PDB entry 7NSB | electron microscopy, 3.70 A resolution | chains a and h of the 4 polymer chains in the assembly

Chain a:
Molecule: Vacuolar import and degradation protein 30
Organism: Saccharomyces cerevisiae (strain ATCC 204508 / S288c)
Reference sequence: P53076 (VID30_YEAST); residue numbers follow UniProt; this construct covers 1-958
Amino-acid sequence (958 residues; row label = number of the first residue in the row):
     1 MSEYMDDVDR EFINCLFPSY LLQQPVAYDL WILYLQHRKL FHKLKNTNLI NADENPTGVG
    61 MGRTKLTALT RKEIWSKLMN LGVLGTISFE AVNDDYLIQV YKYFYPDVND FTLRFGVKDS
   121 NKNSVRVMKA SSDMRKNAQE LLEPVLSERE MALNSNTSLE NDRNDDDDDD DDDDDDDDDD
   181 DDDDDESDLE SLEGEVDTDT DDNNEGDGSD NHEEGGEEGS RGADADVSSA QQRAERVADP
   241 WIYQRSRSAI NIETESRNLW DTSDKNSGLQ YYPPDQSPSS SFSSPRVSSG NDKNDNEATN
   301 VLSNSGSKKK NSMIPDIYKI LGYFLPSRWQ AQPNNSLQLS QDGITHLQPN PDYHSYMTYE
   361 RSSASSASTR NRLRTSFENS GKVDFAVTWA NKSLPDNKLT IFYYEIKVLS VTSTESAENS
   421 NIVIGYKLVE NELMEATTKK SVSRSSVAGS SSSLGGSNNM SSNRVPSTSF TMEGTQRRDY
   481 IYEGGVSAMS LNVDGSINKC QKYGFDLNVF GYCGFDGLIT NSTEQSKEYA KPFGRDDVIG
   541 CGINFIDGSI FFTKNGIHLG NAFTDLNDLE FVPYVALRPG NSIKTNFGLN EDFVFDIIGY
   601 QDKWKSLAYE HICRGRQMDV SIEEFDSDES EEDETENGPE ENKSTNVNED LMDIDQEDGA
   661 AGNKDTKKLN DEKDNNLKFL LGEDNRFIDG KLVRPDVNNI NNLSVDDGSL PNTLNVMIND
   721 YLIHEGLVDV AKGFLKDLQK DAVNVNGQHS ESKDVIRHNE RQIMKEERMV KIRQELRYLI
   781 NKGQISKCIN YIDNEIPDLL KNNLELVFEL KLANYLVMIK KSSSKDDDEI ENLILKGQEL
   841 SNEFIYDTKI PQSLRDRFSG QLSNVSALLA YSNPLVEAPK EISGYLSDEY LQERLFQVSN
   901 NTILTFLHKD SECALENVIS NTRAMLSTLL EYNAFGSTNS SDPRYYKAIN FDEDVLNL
Disordered / not traced: 1-4, 52-64, 116-310, 354-385, 413-418, 433-495, 523-527, 615-676, 745-750, 824-827

Chain h:
Molecule: Glucose-induced degradation protein 8
Organism: Saccharomyces cerevisiae (strain ATCC 204508 / S288c)
Reference sequence: P40208 (GID8_YEAST); residue numbers follow UniProt; this construct covers 1-455
Amino-acid sequence (493 residues; numbered 1 to 493; the number before each row is that of its first residue):
     1 MTISTLSNET TKSGSCSGQG KNGGKDFTYG KKCFTKEEWK EQVAKYSAMG ELYANKTIHY
    61 PLKIQPNSSG GSQDEGFATI QTTPIEPTLP RLLLNYFVSM AYEDSSIRMA KELGFIRNNK
   121 DIAVFNDLYK IKERFHIKHL IKLGRINEAM EEINSIFGLE VLEETFNATG SYTGRTDRQQ
   181 QQQQQQFDID GDLHFKLLLL NLIEMIRSHH QQENITKDSN DFILNLIQYS QNKLAIKASS
   241 SVKKMQELEL AMTLLLFPLS DSADSGSIKL PKSLQNLYSI SLRSKIADLV NEKLLKFIHP
   301 RIQFEISNNN SKFPDLLNSD KKIITQNFTV YNNNLVNGSN GTKITHISSD QPINEKMSSN
   361 EVTAAANSVW LNQRDGNVGT GSAATTFHNL ENKNYWNQTS ELLSSSNGKE KGLEFNNYYS
   421 SEFPYEPRLT QIMKLWCWCE NQLHHNQIGV PRVENSDENL YFQSGWSHPQ FEKGGGSGGG
   481 SGGSAWSHPQ FEK
Disordered / not traced: 1-28, 68-75, 153-192, 210-222, 251-272, 319-415, 456-493
Construct notes: expression tag (456-493)

How chain a and chain h interact:
Pairs across the interface - 121 pairs, chain a then chain h:
  Met5(a) - Tyr53(h)
  Asp6(a) - Tyr53(h)  hydrogen bond (backbone-side chain)
  Asp9(a) - Tyr53(h)  hydrogen bond
  Tyr28(a) - Lys45(h)
  Tyr28(a) - Tyr46(h)  hydrogen bond (side chain-backbone)
  Tyr28(a) - Ser47(h)  hydrogen bond
  Arg38(a) - Ala54(h)
  Ser606(a) - Asn417(h)
  Ser606(a) - Tyr418(h)
  Ser606(a) - Tyr419(h)
  Tyr609(a) - Tyr418(h)
  Tyr609(a) - Tyr419(h)  hydrophobic
  Glu610(a) - Tyr418(h)
  Ile612(a) - Trp438(h)  hydrophobic
  Cys613(a) - Tyr418(h)  hydrogen bond (backbone-side chain)
  Cys613(a) - Gln431(h)
  Leu680(a) - Asn455(h)
  Leu681(a) - Asn455(h)
  Gly682(a) - Val453(h)
  Gly682(a) - Glu454(h)
  Asp684(a) - Arg452(h)
  Arg686(a) - Val450(h)  hydrogen bond (side chain-backbone)
  Leu692(a) - Tyr29(h)
  Leu692(a) - Phe34(h)
  Arg694(a) - Tyr29(h)
  Asn698(a) - His445(h)
  Asn699(a) - Asn441(h)
  Ile700(a) - Glu440(h)
  Ile700(a) - Asn441(h)  hydrogen bond (backbone-side chain)
  Ile700(a) - His444(h)
  Ile700(a) - Arg452(h)
  Asn701(a) - Trp436(h)
  Asn701(a) - Cys437(h)
  Asn701(a) - Asn441(h)  hydrogen bond (backbone-side chain)
  Val705(a) - Lys434(h)
  Leu710(a) - Met433(h)  hydrophobic
  Thr713(a) - Met433(h)
  Leu714(a) - Leu429(h)  hydrophobic
  Leu714(a) - Thr430(h)
  Asn715(a) - Tyr96(h)  hydrogen bond
  Ile718(a) - Leu93(h)  hydrophobic
  Ile718(a) - Tyr96(h)  hydrophobic
  Tyr721(a) - Leu93(h)  hydrophobic
  Leu727(a) - Glu112(h)
  Asp729(a) - Arg108(h)
  Val730(a) - Phe97(h)  hydrophobic
  Val730(a) - Arg108(h)
  Gly733(a) - Ser105(h)  hydrogen bond (backbone-side chain)
  Phe734(a) - Phe97(h)  hydrophobic
  Phe734(a) - Tyr102(h)  hydrophobic
  Phe734(a) - Ser105(h)  hydrogen bond (backbone-side chain)
  Asp737(a) - Tyr102(h)
  Asp737(a) - Glu103(h)  hydrogen bond (side chain-backbone)
  Asp737(a) - Asp104(h)
  Lys740(a) - Phe135(h)
  Asp741(a) - Phe135(h)
  Asp741(a) - Lys142(h)  salt bridge
  Val743(a) - His139(h)
  Val743(a) - Lys142(h)
  Val743(a) - Leu143(h)  hydrophobic
  Asn802(a) - Pro66(h)
  Asn803(a) - Ile64(h)
  Asn803(a) - Pro66(h)
  Glu805(a) - Leu62(h)
  Arg857(a) - Tyr60(h)
  Arg857(a) - Pro61(h)
  Gln861(a) - Thr57(h)  hydrogen bond (side chain-backbone)
  Gln861(a) - Ile58(h)
  Asn864(a) - Thr57(h)
  Glu881(a) - Ala54(h)
  Gly884(a) - Leu52(h)
  Tyr885(a) - Asn55(h)
  Tyr885(a) - Ile58(h)
  Tyr890(a) - Leu52(h)  hydrophobic
  Arg894(a) - Ile58(h)  hydrogen bond (side chain-backbone)
  Arg894(a) - Thr82(h)
  Gln897(a) - Thr82(h)
  Gln897(a) - Thr83(h)  hydrogen bond (side chain-backbone)
  Gln897(a) - Pro84(h)
  Gln897(a) - Ile85(h)
  Asn901(a) - Ile80(h)
  Thr902(a) - Ile64(h)
  Thr905(a) - Ile80(h)
  Phe906(a) - Pro66(h)
  Phe906(a) - Asn67(h)
  His908(a) - Asn67(h)
  Glu916(a) - Glu86(h)
  Glu916(a) - Leu89(h)
  Val918(a) - Trp436(h)  hydrophobic
  Ile919(a) - Glu86(h)
  Ile919(a) - Leu89(h)  hydrophobic
  Asn921(a) - Trp39(h)
  Asn921(a) - Val453(h)
  Thr922(a) - Leu435(h)
  Thr922(a) - Trp436(h)
  Arg923(a) - Tyr46(h)
  Arg923(a) - Glu86(h)  salt bridge
  Ala924(a) - Trp39(h)  hydrophobic
  Ala924(a) - Val43(h)  hydrophobic
  Met925(a) - Trp39(h)  hydrophobic
  Met925(a) - Leu443(h)  hydrophobic
  Leu926(a) - Cys439(h)  hydrophobic
  Leu929(a) - Leu443(h)  hydrophobic
  Tyr932(a) - Lys32(h)
  Tyr932(a) - Ile448(h)  hydrophobic
  Ala934(a) - Asn446(h)
  Phe935(a) - Asn446(h)
  Gly936(a) - Gln442(h)
  Ile949(a) - Leu435(h)  hydrophobic
  Asp954(a) - Tyr419(h)  hydrogen bond (backbone-side chain)
  Val955(a) - Arg428(h)
  Val955(a) - Ile432(h)  hydrophobic
  Leu956(a) - Thr88(h)  hydrogen bond (backbone-side chain)
  Leu956(a) - Leu92(h)  hydrophobic
  Leu956(a) - Ile432(h)  hydrophobic
  Leu958(a) - Leu92(h)  hydrophobic
  Leu958(a) - Asn95(h)
  Leu958(a) - Asp315(h)
  Leu958(a) - Leu316(h)  hydrophobic
  Leu958(a) - Asn318(h)
  Leu958(a) - Arg428(h)
Also at the interface, not in a pair above, chain a (89 interface residues in all): Leu35, His611, Glu683, Val693, Pro695, Val697, Leu703, Asp720, Leu722, Val898, Ala914, Leu915, Ser920, Thr928, Phe951, Asn957
Also at the interface, not in a pair above, chain h (82 interface residues in all): Lys63, Ala78, Gln81, Arg91, Met109, Lys138, Phe423, Pro451

Summary:
89 residues of chain a face 82 of chain h across their interface; the contacts include 17 hydrogen bonds and 2
salt bridges. Polar pairs include Asp741(a)-Lys142(h), Arg923(a)-Glu86(h) and Asp6(a)-Tyr53(h).
Chain a is Vacuolar import and degradation protein 30 and chain h is Glucose-induced degradation protein 8,
both from Saccharomyces cerevisiae (strain ATCC 204508 / S288c); the structure, Supramolecular assembly module
of yeast Chelator-GID SR4 E3 ubiquitin ligase, was determined by electron microscopy, deposited together with
7NS3, 7NS4, 7NS5 and 7NSC.
